Entry 5VPE (X-ray diffraction, 2.05 A resolution); this record covers chains C and G of the 4 polymer chains in the assembly.

[Chain C]
Molecule: Protein fosB
Organism: Homo sapiens
UniProt: P53539 (FOSB_HUMAN); numbering as in UniProt (aligned over 153-219)
Amino-acid sequence (68 residues; row label = number of the first residue in the row):
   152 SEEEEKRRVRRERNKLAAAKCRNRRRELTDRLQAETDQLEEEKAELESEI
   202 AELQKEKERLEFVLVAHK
Unresolved in the structure: 152, 219
Sequence notes: expression tag (152)
Curated features (UniProtKB/Swiss-Prot):
  - region: Lys157 to Arg182 (Basic motif), Leu183 to Leu211 (Leucine-zipper)
Reported in the primary citation:
  - binding site for the 19-nt DNA strand: Asn165 to Arg173
  - binding site for the 19-nt DNA strand: Arg173

[Chain G]
Molecule: 19-nt DNA strand
Sequence (19 nucleotides; numbered 1 to 19; the number before each row is that of its first residue):
     1 CGTCGGTGACTCACCGACG
Unresolved in the structure: 1

[How chain C and chain G interact]
Pairs across the interface (13; chain C residue first):
  Arg161(C) - DG5(G)  hydrogen bond to the base
  Arg161(C) - DG6(G)  hydrogen bond to the base
  Arg164(C) - DG5(G)  phosphate contact
  Asn165(C) - DT7(G)  hydrogen bond to the base
  Ala168(C) - DG6(G)  phosphate contact
  Ala168(C) - DT7(G)  base contact
  Ala169(C) - DT7(G)  base contact
  Lys171(C) - DG6(G)  salt bridge to the phosphate
  Cys172(C) - DG6(G)  sugar contact
  Cys172(C) - DT7(G)  hydrogen bond to the phosphate
  Arg173(C) - DA9(G)  base contact
  Arg176(C) - DT7(G)  sugar contact
  Arg176(C) - DG8(G)  salt bridge to the phosphate
Interface residues without a listed pair, chain C (10 interface residues in all): Arg175
Interface residues without a listed pair, chain G (6 interface residues in all): DC10

[Summary]
10 residues of chain C and 6 residues of chain G are in contact, with 4 hydrogen bonds and 2 salt bridges.
Among the polar pairs are Arg161(C)-DG5(G), Arg161(C)-DG6(G) and Asn165(C)-DT7(G). The paper reports a binding
site for the 19-nt DNA strand at Asn165(C) and Arg173(C).
Chain C is Protein fosB (Homo sapiens) and chain G is a 19-nt DNA strand; the structure, Transcription factor
FosB/JunD bZIP domain in complex with cognate DNA, type-I crystal, was determined by X-ray diffraction,
deposited together with 5VPF.
